Entry 6WYJ (electron microscopy, 3.70 A resolution); this record covers chain A.

[Chain A]
Molecule: Glutamate transporter homolog
Organism: Pyrococcus horikoshii (strain ATCC 700860 / DSM 12428 / JCM 9974 / NBRC 100139 / OT-3)
UniProt: O59010 (GLT_PYRHO); residue numbers follow UniProt; this construct covers 1-417
Chain sequence (422 residues; each row starts with the number of its first residue):
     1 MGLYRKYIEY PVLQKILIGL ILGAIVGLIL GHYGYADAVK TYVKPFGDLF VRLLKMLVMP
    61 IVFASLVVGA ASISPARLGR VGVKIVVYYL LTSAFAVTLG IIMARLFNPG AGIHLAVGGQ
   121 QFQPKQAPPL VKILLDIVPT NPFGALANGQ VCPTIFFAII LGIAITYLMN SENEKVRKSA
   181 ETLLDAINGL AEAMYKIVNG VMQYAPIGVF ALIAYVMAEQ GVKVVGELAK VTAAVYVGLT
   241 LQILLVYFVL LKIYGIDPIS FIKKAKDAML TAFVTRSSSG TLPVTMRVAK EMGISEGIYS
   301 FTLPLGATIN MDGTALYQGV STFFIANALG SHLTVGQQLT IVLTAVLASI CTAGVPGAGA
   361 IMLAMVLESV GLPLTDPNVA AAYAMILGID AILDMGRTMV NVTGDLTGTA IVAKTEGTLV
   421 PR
Disordered / not traced: 1-5, 115-128, 417-422
Sequence notes: engineered mutation C152 (Leu in O59010), S321 (Cys in O59010), C351 (Gly in O59010); expression tag (418-422)
Residues lining bound ligands: aspartic acid (ASP): R276, S277, S278, M311, T314, G354, V355, P356, G359, D394, R397, T398, N401
From the paper describing this entry:
  - contacts within the chain: C152-C351 (proposed by the authors, not directly observed)

[In short]
Chain A binds aspartic acid. The paper reports contacts within the chain involving C152 and C351.
Chain A is Glutamate transporter homolog (Pyrococcus horikoshii (strain ATCC 700860 / DSM 12428 / JCM 9974 /
NBRC 100139 / OT-3)); the structure, Cryo-EM structure of the GltPh L152C-G321C mutant in the intermediate
state, was determined by electron microscopy (same publication as 6WYK, 6WYL, 6WZB and 6X01).
